PDB entry 8SRW | X-ray diffraction, 2.15 A resolution | chains D and F of the 4 polymer chains in the assembly

== Chain D ==
Molecule: Cysteine synthase
Organism: Staphylococcus aureus subsp. aureus NCTC 8325
UniProtKB: Q2G0Q8 (Q2G0Q8_STAA8); residue numbers follow UniProt; this construct covers 1-310
Sequence (318 residues; numbered -7 to 310; the number before each row is that of its first residue; numbers below 1 keep their minus sign (Met-7 is residue -7)):
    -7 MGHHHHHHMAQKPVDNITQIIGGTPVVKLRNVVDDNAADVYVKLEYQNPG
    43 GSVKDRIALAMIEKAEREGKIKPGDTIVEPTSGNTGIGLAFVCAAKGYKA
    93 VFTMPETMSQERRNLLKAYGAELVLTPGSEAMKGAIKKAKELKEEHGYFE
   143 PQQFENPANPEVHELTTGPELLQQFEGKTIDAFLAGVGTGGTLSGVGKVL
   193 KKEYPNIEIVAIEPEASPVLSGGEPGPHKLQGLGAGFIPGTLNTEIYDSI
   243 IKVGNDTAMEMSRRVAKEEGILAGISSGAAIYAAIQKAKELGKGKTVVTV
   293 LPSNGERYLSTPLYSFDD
Unresolved in the structure: -7 to 0, 308-310
Construct notes: expression tag (-7 to 0)
Modified / non-standard residues: Lys46 ((2S)-2-amino-6-[[3-hydroxy-2-methyl-5-(phosphonooxymethyl)pyridin-4-yl]methylideneamino]hexanoic acid; LLP)

== Chain F ==
Molecule: Tyr-met-nal-tyr-ile
Sequence (5 residues; each row starts with the number of its first residue):
     1 YMXYI
Modified / non-standard residues: NAL (beta-(2-naphthyl)-alanine) at position 3

== Chain D / chain F interface ==
Contacting residue pairs - 29 pairs, chain D then chain F:
  Pro72(D) - NAL_3(F)
  Thr73(D) - Ile5(F)  hydrogen bond (side chain-backbone)
  Ser74(D) - Met2(F)
  Ser74(D) - NAL_3(F)  hydrogen bond (side chain-backbone)
  Ser74(D) - Tyr4(F)
  Ser74(D) - Ile5(F)  hydrogen bond (backbone-backbone)
  Gly75(D) - Tyr4(F)
  Gly75(D) - Ile5(F)  hydrogen bond (backbone-backbone)
  Asn76(D) - Ile5(F)  hydrogen bond (backbone-backbone)
  Thr77(D) - Ile5(F)  hydrogen bond (backbone-backbone)
  Pro97(D) - Met2(F)  hydrophobic
  Ala123(D) - Met2(F)  hydrophobic
  Met124(D) - Met2(F)  hydrophobic
  Met124(D) - NAL_3(F)
  Ile128(D) - NAL_3(F)
  Gln145(D) - NAL_3(F)
  Gln145(D) - Ile5(F)  hydrogen bond (side chain-backbone)
  Phe146(D) - NAL_3(F)
  Phe146(D) - Ile5(F)  hydrophobic
  Pro217(D) - Tyr1(F)
  Gly218(D) - Tyr1(F)
  Pro219(D) - Tyr1(F)
  Gln223(D) - Tyr4(F)
  Gly224(D) - Tyr4(F)  hydrogen bond (backbone-backbone)
  Gly224(D) - Ile5(F)
  Gly226(D) - NAL_3(F)
  Ala227(D) - NAL_3(F)
  Ala227(D) - Ile5(F)  hydrophobic
  Phe229(D) - NAL_3(F)
Other interface residues (no listed pair), chain D (25 interface residues in all): Lys46, Met100, Gly180, Thr181, Leu225

== In short ==
25 residues of chain D and 5 residues of chain F are in contact; the contacts include 8 hydrogen bonds. Polar
pairs include Thr73(D)-Ile5(F), Ser74(D)-NAL_3(F) and Ser74(D)-Ile5(F).
Here chain D is Cysteine synthase (Staphylococcus aureus subsp. aureus NCTC 8325) and chain F is
Tyr-met-nal-tyr-ile. Entry 8SRW (Crystal structure of O-acetyl-L-serine sulfhydrylase A (CysK) from
Staphylococcus aureus NCTC 8325 complexed with a modified ...) was determined by X-ray diffraction (same
publication as 8T2C, 8SRT, 8SRU and 8SRV).
